Entry 1XMO (X-ray diffraction, 3.25 A resolution); this record covers chains A and P of the 23 polymer chains in the assembly.

# Chain A
Molecule: 16S ribosomal RNA
From: Thermus thermophilus
Sequence (1522 nucleotides; each row starts with the number of its first residue; note: 42 numbers in that range are skipped by the numbering (no residue carries them; nothing is unmodelled there); a row labelled like 190A-190L holds insertion residues (190A, then the next letters in order); numbering starts at 0):
     0 UUUGUUGGAGAGUUUGAUCCUGGCUCAGGGUGAACGCUGGCGGCGUGCCU
    50 AAGACAUGCAAGUCGUGCGGG
    73 CCGCGGGGUUUU
    88 ACUCCG
    95 UGGUC
   101 AGCGGCGGACGGGUGAGUAACGCGUGGGU
  129A G
   130 ACCUACCCGGAAGAGGGGGACAACCCGGGGAAACUCGGGCUAAUCCCCCA
   180 UGUGGACCCGC
190A-190L CCCUUGGGGUGU
   191 GUCCAAAGGGCUUU
   216 GCCCGCUUCCGGAUGGGCCCGCGUCCCAUCAGCUAGUUGGUGGGGUAAUG
   266 GCCCACCAAGGCGACGACGGGUAGCCGGUCUGAGAGGAUGGCCGGCCACA
   316 GGGGCACUGAGACACGGGCCCCACUCCUACGGGAGGCAGCAGUUAGGAAU
   366 CUUCCGCAAUGGGCGCAAGCCUGACGGAGCGACGCCGCUUGGAGGAAGAA
   416 GCCCUUCGGGGUGUAAACUCCUGAA
   442 CCCGGGACGAAACCCCCGACGA
   474 GGGGACUGACGGUACCGGG
   494 GUAAUAGCGCCGGCCAACUCCGUGCCAGCAGCCGCGGUAAUACGGAGGGC
   544 GCGAGCGUUACCCGGAUUCACUGGGCGUAAAGGGCGUGUAGGCGGCCUGG
   594 GGCGUCCCAUGUGAAAGACCACGGCUCAACCGUGGGGGAGCGUGGGAUAC
   644 GCUCAGGCUAGACGGUGGGAGAGGGUGGUGGAAUUCCCGGAGUAGCGGUG
   694 AAAUGCGCAGAUACCGGGAGGAACGCCGAUGGCGAAGGCAGCCACCUGGU
   744 CCACCCGUGACGCUGAGGCGCGAAAGCGUGGGGAGCAAACCGGAUUAGAU
   794 ACCCGGGUAGUCCACGCCCUAAACGAUGCGCGCUAGGUCUCUGGGUCU
   848 CCUGGGGGCCGAAGCUAACGCGUUAAGCGCGCCGCCUGGGGAGUACGGCC
   898 GCAAGGCUGAAACUCAAAGGAAUUGACGGGGGCCCGCACAAGCGGUGGAG
   948 CAUGUGGUUUAAUUCGAAGCAACGCGAAGAACCUUACCAGGCCUUGACAU
   998 GCUA
 1001A G
  1002 GGAACCCGGGUGAAAGCCUGGGGUGCCCC
1030A-1030D GCGA
  1031 GGGGAGCCCUAGCACAGGUGCUGCAUGGCCGUCGUCAGCUCGUGCCGUGA
  1081 GGUGUUGGGUUAAGUCCCGCAACGAGCGCAACCCCCGCCGUUAGUUGCCA
  1131 GCGGUUCGGCCGGGCACUCUAACGGGACUGCCCGCGAAA
  1171 GCGGGAGGAAGGAGGGGACGACGUCUGGUCAGCAUGGCCCUUACGGCCUG
  1221 GGCGACACACGUGCUACAAUGCCCACUACAAAGCGAUGCCACCCGGCAAC
  1271 GGGGAGCUAAUCGCAAAAAGGUGGGCCCAGUUCGGAUUGGGGUCUGCAAC
  1321 CCGACCCCAUGAAGCCGGAAUCGCUAGUAAUCGCGGAUCAG
 1361A C
  1362 CAUGCCGCGGUGAAUACGUUCCCGGGCCUUGUACACACCGCCCGUCACGC
  1412 CAUGGGAGCGGGCUCUACCCGAAGUCGCCGGG
  1446 AGCCUACGGG
  1459 CAGGCGCCGAGGGUAGGGCCCGUGACUGGGGCGAAGUCGUAACAAGGUAG
  1509 CUGUACCGGAAGGUGCGGCUGGAUCACCUCCUUUCU
Not modelled in the structure: 0-4, 1001A, 1030A-1030D, 1361A, 1535-1538
Metal / ion sites: Mg2+ site 1 near U17 (its only coordinating residue here); Mg2+ site 2 near G21 (its only coordinating residue here); Mg2+ site 3: G46, G394; Mg2+ site 4: C48, G115; Mg2+ site 5 near A53 (its only coordinating residue here); Mg2+ site 6: A59, C386, U387; Mg2+ site 7: G61, U62, G105; Mg2+ site 8: G69, G70, G97, U98; Mg2+ site 9: G107, A325, G326; Mg2+ site 10: A109, G331; Mg2+ site 11: A116, G117, G289; Mg2+ site 12: C121, G124, U125, G126, G236; 62 more Mg2+ sites not listed
Residues lining bound ligands: paromomycin (PAR): C1404, G1405, U1406, C1407, A1408, C1409, C1490, G1491, A1492, A1493, G1494, U1495, C1496

# Chain P
Molecule: 30S ribosomal protein S16
From: Thermus thermophilus
UniProtKB: P80379 (RS16_THETH); numbering as in UniProt (aligned over 1-88)
Amino-acid sequence (88 residues; each row starts with the number of its first residue):
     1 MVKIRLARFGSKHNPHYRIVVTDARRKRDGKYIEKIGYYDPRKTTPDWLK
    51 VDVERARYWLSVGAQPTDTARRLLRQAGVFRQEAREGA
Not modelled in the structure: 84-88

# Interface between chain A and chain P
Residue-residue contacts (87):
  C43(A) with Lys-12(P), salt bridge to the phosphate; His-13(P), phosphate contact
  G44(A) with Ser-11(P), phosphate contact; Lys-12(P), hydrogen bond to the phosphate
  C110(A) with Arg-25(P), hydrogen bond to the sugar
  G111(A) with Arg-25(P), sugar contact
  G112(A) with Lys-27(P), salt bridge to the phosphate
  A134(A) with Met-1(P), base contact; Arg-25(P), base contact
  C135(A) with Met-1(P), hydrogen bond to the base
  C136(A) with Met-1(P), sugar contact; Gly-63(P), sugar contact; Gln-65(P), hydrogen bond to the sugar
  C137(A) with Ser-61(P), hydrogen bond to the sugar; Gly-63(P), hydrogen bond to the sugar
  G227(A) with Val-62(P), sugar contact
  A228(A) with Val-2(P), sugar contact; Tyr-58(P), sugar contact; Trp-59(P), phosphate contact; Val-62(P), sugar contact
  U229(A) with Val-2(P), sugar contact; Asp-23(P), hydrogen bond to the sugar; Trp-59(P), phosphate contact
  G230(A) with Asp-23(P), sugar contact; Arg-25(P), hydrogen bond to the sugar
  G309(A) with Asp-29(P), sugar contact; Gly-30(P), phosphate contact; Lys-31(P), phosphate contact
  G310(A) with Arg-26(P), salt bridge to the phosphate; Lys-27(P), salt bridge to the phosphate; Gly-30(P), phosphate contact; Lys-31(P), hydrogen bond to the phosphate
  C311(A) with Arg-26(P), salt bridge to the phosphate
  A374(A) with Tyr-17(P), hydrogen bond to the sugar
  U375(A) with Leu-6(P), hydrogen bond to the sugar; Tyr-17(P), sugar contact; Arg-28(P), hydrogen bond to the base; Thr-69(P), hydrogen bond to the phosphate
  G376(A) with Arg-5(P), hydrogen bond to the phosphate; Leu-6(P), hydrogen bond to the phosphate; Arg-28(P), sugar contact; Thr-67(P), hydrogen bond to the phosphate
  G377(A) with Lys-3(P), salt bridge to the phosphate; Arg-5(P), salt bridge to the phosphate; Ala-24(P), sugar contact; Thr-67(P), phosphate contact
  C390(A) with Arg-28(P), hydrogen bond to the phosphate
  G391(A) with Arg-8(P), hydrogen bond to the phosphate; Arg-28(P), salt bridge to the phosphate
  G392(A) with Arg-8(P), salt bridge to the phosphate; Lys-12(P), phosphate contact; His-13(P), hydrogen bond to the phosphate
  A393(A) with Lys-12(P), salt bridge to the phosphate; His-13(P), salt bridge to the phosphate
  C449(A) with Arg-42(P), hydrogen bond to the base
  G450(A) with Pro-41(P), sugar contact; Arg-42(P), sugar contact; Lys-43(P), salt bridge to the phosphate
  A452(A) with Lys-43(P), salt bridge to the phosphate; Arg-72(P), hydrogen bond to the base
  A453(A) with Asp-68(P), hydrogen bond to the sugar; Arg-72(P), sugar contact
  C454(A) with Asp-68(P), sugar contact
  G462(A) with Arg-75(P), hydrogen bond to the sugar; Gln-82(P), hydrogen bond to the sugar
  A463(A) with Gln-82(P), base contact
  G474(A) with Gln-82(P), base contact; Glu-83(P), base contact
  C483(A) with His-13(P), sugar contact
  A607(A) with Lys-31(P), base contact
  A608(A) with Arg-18(P), hydrogen bond to the sugar; Tyr-32(P), sugar contact
  A609(A) with Arg-18(P), salt bridge to the phosphate
  G616(A) with Thr-45(P), sugar contact
  G617(A) with Thr-44(P), sugar contact; Thr-45(P), sugar contact
  C623(A) with Ser-11(P), sugar contact
  C624(A) with Phe-9(P), phosphate contact; Gly-10(P), phosphate contact; Ser-11(P), sugar contact; Asn-14(P), sugar contact
  G625(A) with Phe-9(P), phosphate contact; His-16(P), sugar contact
  U626(A) with Arg-18(P), salt bridge to the phosphate; Lys-35(P), salt bridge to the phosphate; Tyr-38(P), phosphate contact
  G627(A) with Lys-35(P), salt bridge to the phosphate
Also at the interface, not in a pair above, chain A (45 interface residues in all): A325, A451
Also at the interface, not in a pair above, chain P (51 interface residues in all): Pro-15, Ile-33, Tyr-39, Lys-50, Phe-80, Arg-81

# Overview
45 residues of chain A and 51 residues of chain P are in contact; the contacts include 25 hydrogen bonds and
17 salt bridges. Among the polar pairs are C135(A)/Met-1(P), U375(A)/Arg-28(P) and C449(A)/Arg-42(P). Ligands
of chain A: paromomycin. G46(A) and G394(A) coordinate Mg2+ site 3.
Chain A is 16S ribosomal RNA and chain P is 30S ribosomal protein S16, both from Thermus thermophilus; the
structure, Crystal Structure of mnm5U34t6A37-tRNALysUUU Complexed with AAG-mRNA in the Decoding Center, was
determined by X-ray diffraction, deposited together with 1XMQ.
